PDB entry 2Q0N | X-ray diffraction, 1.75 A resolution | chains A and B

[Chain A]
Name: Serine/threonine-protein kinase PAK 4
From: Homo sapiens
Notes: EC 2.7.11.1; fragment: Kinase domain, residues 291-591
UniProtKB: O96013 (PAK4_HUMAN); residues 291-591 here = UniProt positions 291-591
Amino-acid sequence (301 residues; numbered 291 to 591; the number before each row is that of its first residue):
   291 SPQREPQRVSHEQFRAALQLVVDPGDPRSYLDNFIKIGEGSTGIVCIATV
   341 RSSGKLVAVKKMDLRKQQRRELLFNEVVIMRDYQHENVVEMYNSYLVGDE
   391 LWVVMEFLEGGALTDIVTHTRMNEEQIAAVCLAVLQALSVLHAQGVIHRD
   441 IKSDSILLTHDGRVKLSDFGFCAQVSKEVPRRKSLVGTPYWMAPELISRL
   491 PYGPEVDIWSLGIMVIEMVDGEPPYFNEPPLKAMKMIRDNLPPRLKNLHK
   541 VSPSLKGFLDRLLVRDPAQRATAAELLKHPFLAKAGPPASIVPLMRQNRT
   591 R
Unresolved in the structure: 291-297
Construct notes: modified residue (474)
Modified / non-standard residues: Ser474 (phosphoserine; SEP)
Swiss-Prot annotation at these positions:
  - region: Arg298 to Asn323 (GEF-interaction domain (GID))
  - active site: Asp440 (Proton acceptor)
  - binding site (ATP): Ile327 to Val335, Lys350, Glu396 to Leu398, Asp458 to Gly460
  - modified residue (Phosphoserine): Ser291, Ser474
  - mutagenesis: Lys350 (K350M: No change in cell motility; in association with M-351), Lys351 (K351M: No change in cell motility; in association with M-350), Ser445 (S445N: Approximately 30-fold increased autophosphorylation (constitutively active mutant)), Ser474 (S474E: Approximately 3-fold increased autophosphorylation)

[Chain B]
Name: Synthetic peptide
Amino-acid sequence (11 residues; numbered -5 to 5; the number before each row is that of its first residue; numbers below 1 keep their minus sign (Arg-5 is residue -5)):
    -5 RRRRRSWYFDG

[Interface between chain A and chain B]
Pairs across the interface (43):
  Gly330(A) - Arg-1(B)  hydrogen bond (backbone-side chain)
  Ser331(A) - Arg-1(B)  hydrogen bond (backbone-side chain)
  Ser331(A) - Ser0(B)
  Arg359(A) - Tyr2(B)  hydrogen bond
  Thr404(A) - Arg-2(B)
  Asp440(A) - Ser0(B)  hydrogen bond
  Lys442(A) - Arg-2(B)  hydrogen bond (side chain-backbone)
  Lys442(A) - Ser0(B)  hydrogen bond
  Ser443(A) - Arg-2(B)  hydrogen bond
  Asp444(A) - Arg-2(B)  salt bridge
  Phe461(A) - Ser0(B)
  Phe461(A) - Trp1(B)
  Phe461(A) - Tyr2(B)
  Ser474(A) - Tyr2(B)
  Ser474(A) - Asp4(B)
  Ser474(A) - Gly5(B)
  Leu475(A) - Tyr2(B)
  Leu475(A) - Phe3(B)  hydrogen bond (backbone-backbone)
  Leu475(A) - Asp4(B)  hydrogen bond (backbone-backbone)
  Val476(A) - Trp1(B)
  Val476(A) - Tyr2(B)  hydrophobic
  Gly477(A) - Ser0(B)
  Gly477(A) - Trp1(B)  hydrogen bond (backbone-backbone)
  Thr478(A) - Arg-2(B)
  Thr478(A) - Arg-1(B)
  Thr478(A) - Ser0(B)  hydrogen bond
  Pro479(A) - Arg-1(B)
  Tyr480(A) - Arg-5(B)  hydrogen bond (side chain-backbone)
  Tyr480(A) - Arg-4(B)
  Tyr480(A) - Arg-3(B)
  Trp481(A) - Arg-2(B)
  Met482(A) - Phe3(B)  hydrophobic
  Glu507(A) - Arg-2(B)  salt bridge
  Glu512(A) - Arg-4(B)  salt bridge
  Phe516(A) - Arg-5(B)  hydrogen bond (backbone-backbone)
  Phe516(A) - Arg-4(B)  hydrogen bond (backbone-backbone)
  Phe516(A) - Arg-2(B)
  Asn517(A) - Arg-5(B)
  Asn517(A) - Arg-4(B)  hydrogen bond
  Glu518(A) - Arg-5(B)  hydrogen bond (backbone-backbone)
  Pro519(A) - Arg-5(B)
  Pro520(A) - Arg-5(B)
  Met524(A) - Phe3(B)  hydrophobic
Interface residues without a listed pair, chain A (32 interface residues in all): Gln358, Leu362, Thr408, Lys473, Arg489, Leu521

[In short]
The interface between chain A and chain B involves 32 residues on one side and 11 on the other, with 16
hydrogen bonds and 3 salt bridges. Polar contacts include Asp444(A)-Arg-2(B), Glu507(A)-Arg-2(B) and
Glu512(A)-Arg-4(B).
Chain A is Serine/threonine-protein kinase PAK 4 (Homo sapiens) and chain B is Synthetic peptide; the
structure, Structure of human p21 activating kinase 4 (PAK4) in complex with a consensus peptide, was
determined by X-ray diffraction.
